7O07 - chains A and P; structure by X-ray diffraction, 1.20 A resolution.

Chain A:
Molecule: 14-3-3 protein sigma
Source organism: Homo sapiens
Reference sequence: P31947 (1433S_HUMAN); numbering as in UniProt (aligned over 1-231)
Chain sequence (236 residues; numbered -4 to 231; the number before each row is that of its first residue; numbers below 1 keep their minus sign (Gly-4 is residue -4)):
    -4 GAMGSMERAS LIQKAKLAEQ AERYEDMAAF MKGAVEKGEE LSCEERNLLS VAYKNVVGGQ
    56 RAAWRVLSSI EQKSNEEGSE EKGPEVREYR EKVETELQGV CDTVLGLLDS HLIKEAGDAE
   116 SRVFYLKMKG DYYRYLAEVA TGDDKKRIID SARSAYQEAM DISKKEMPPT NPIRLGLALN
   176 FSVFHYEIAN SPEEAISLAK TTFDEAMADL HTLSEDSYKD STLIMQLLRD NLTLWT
Not modelled in the structure: 72-73
Differences from the reference sequence: expression tag (-4 to 0)
Bound ions: Mg2+ site 1 near Glu2 (its only coordinating residue here); Mg2+ site 2: Glu35, Glu110, Glu188; Mg2+ site 3: Glu75, Glu161; Mg2+ site 4: Glu86, Glu89

Chain P:
Molecule: Transcriptional coactivator YAP1
Chain sequence (12 residues; numbered 0 to 10 plus 1 insertion-coded residue; the number before each row is that of its first residue; numbering starts at 0):
     0 XRAHSSPAXL Q
   10A X
Not modelled in the structure: 0
Modified positions: ACE (acetyl group) at position 0, UXQ ((2S)-2-azanyl-3-[4-[(2-chloranylethanoylamino)methyl]phenyl]propanoic acid) at position 8, NH2 (amino group) at position 10A; Ser4 (phosphoserine; SEP)

How chain A and chain P interact:
Residue-residue contacts (44):
  Cys38(A) with UXQ_8(P), covalent bond; Gln10(P)
  Glu39(A) with UXQ_8(P)
  Asn42(A) with Ala7(P); UXQ_8(P); Leu9(P), hydrogen bond (side chain-backbone)
  Ser45(A) with Ala7(P), hydrogen bond (side chain-backbone)
  Val46(A) with Ala7(P), hydrophobic
  Lys49(A) with Ser4(P); Ser5(P); Ala7(P)
  Arg56(A) with Arg1(P); Ser4(P)
  Arg60(A) with Arg1(P)
  Lys122(A) with Ser5(P), hydrogen bond; Leu9(P)
  Arg129(A) with Ser4(P)
  Tyr130(A) with Ser4(P)
  Glu133(A) with Arg1(P), salt bridge
  Pro167(A) with Leu9(P); Gln10(P); NH2_10A(P)
  Ile168(A) with Leu9(P), hydrophobic; NH2_10A(P)
  Gly171(A) with Ser5(P)
  Leu174(A) with His3(P); Ser4(P); Ser5(P)
  Asn175(A) with Ser4(P); Ser5(P), hydrogen bond (side chain-backbone)
  Val178(A) with Ala2(P), hydrophobic; His3(P)
  Glu182(A) with Arg1(P), salt bridge; Ala2(P), hydrogen bond (side chain-backbone)
  Asp215(A) with Gln10(P)
  Ile219(A) with Pro6(P), hydrophobic; Leu9(P), hydrophobic
  Leu222(A) with Pro6(P)
  Asp225(A) with His3(P)
  Asn226(A) with Ala2(P); His3(P), hydrogen bond (side chain-backbone)
  Leu229(A) with Arg1(P); Ala2(P), hydrophobic
  Trp230(A) with Ala2(P), hydrophobic
Other interface residues (no listed pair), chain A (27 interface residues in all): Phe119
Interface features reported in the paper:
  - interface residues, chain A: Cys38(A)

Summary:
27 residues of chain A face 11 of chain P across their interface; the contacts include 1 covalent bond, 6
hydrogen bonds and 2 salt bridges. Among the polar pairs are Glu133(A)-Arg1(P), Glu182(A)-Arg1(P) and
Asn42(A)-Leu9(P). The Mg2+ site 2 is built by Glu35(A), Glu110(A) and Glu188(A). From the paper: the interface
residue Cys38(A).
Here chain A is 14-3-3 protein sigma (Homo sapiens) and chain P is Transcriptional coactivator YAP1. Entry
7O07 (14-3-3sigma covalently bound to peptide (chloroacetamide-Cys interaction)) was determined by X-ray
diffraction.
